6L7Y - chain A; structure by X-ray diffraction, 2.51 A resolution.

# Chain A
Molecule: mRNA_triPase domain-containing protein
Organism: Trypanosoma cruzi strain CL Brener
UniProt: Q4E2I1 (Q4E2I1_TRYCC); residue numbers follow UniProt; this construct covers 18-55, 77-243
Chain sequence (209 residues; row label = number of the first residue in the row; note: 21 numbers in that range are skipped by the numbering (no residue carries them; nothing is unmodelled there)):
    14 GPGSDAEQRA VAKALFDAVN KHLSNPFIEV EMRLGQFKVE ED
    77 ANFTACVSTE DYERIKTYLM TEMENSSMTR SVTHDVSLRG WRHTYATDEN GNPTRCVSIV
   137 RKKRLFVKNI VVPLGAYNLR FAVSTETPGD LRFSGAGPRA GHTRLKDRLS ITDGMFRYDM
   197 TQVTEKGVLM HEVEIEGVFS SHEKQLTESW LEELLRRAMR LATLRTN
Not modelled in the structure: 14-17, 242-243
Differences from the reference sequence: expression tag (14-17); engineered mutation N126 (Asp in Q4E2I1)
Small-molecule neighbours: 3,4,6,7-tetrahydroacridine-1,8(2H,5H)-dione (JJY): L114, R115, W117, H119, I135, G165, D166, F169
Reported in the primary citation:
  - binding site for 3,4,6,7-tetrahydroacridine-1,8(2H,5H)-dione: W117, H119, F169
  - conformationally variable residues (order/disorder transition): H35 to P39, D166 to G177
  - binding site for sulfate ion: K144, R156
  - mutagenesis - R156A (13.5-fold): decreased catalytic activity on triphosphate RNA
  - mutagenesis - R156A (2-fold): increased catalytic activity (NTPase activity)
  - mutagenesis - F50A, F79A: decreased catalytic activity on pppRNA
  - mutagenesis - F50A, F79A: decreased catalytic activity on ATP
  - mutagenesis - F50A, F79A, R156A: decreased binding to nucleic acid
  - mutagenesis - K144A: unchanged binding to nucleic acid

# In short
Ligands of chain A: 3,4,6,7-tetrahydroacridine-1,8(2H,5H)-dione. The paper reports a binding site for
3,4,6,7-tetrahydroacridine-1,8(2H,5H)-dione at W117, H119 and F169; F50A, F79A and R156A reduce binding to
nucleic acid.
Chain A is mRNA_triPase domain-containing protein (Trypanosoma cruzi strain CL Brener); the structure, Crystal
structure of Cet1 from Trypanosoma cruzi in complex with #466 ligand, was determined by X-ray diffraction
together with 6L7V, 6L7W and 6L7X from the same study.
